6LD1 - chain A; structure by X-ray diffraction, 1.40 A resolution.

Chain A:
Name: RNA-directed RNA polymerase NS5
From: Zika virus (isolate ZIKV/Human/French Polynesia/10087PF/2013)
Notes: EC 2.1.1.56, 2.1.1.57, 2.7.7.48
UniProt: A0A024B7W1 (POLG_ZIKVF); residues 270-891 here correspond to UniProt positions 2790-3411 (UniProt number = residue number + 2520)
Sequence (645 residues; numbered 247 to 891; the number before each row is that of its first residue):
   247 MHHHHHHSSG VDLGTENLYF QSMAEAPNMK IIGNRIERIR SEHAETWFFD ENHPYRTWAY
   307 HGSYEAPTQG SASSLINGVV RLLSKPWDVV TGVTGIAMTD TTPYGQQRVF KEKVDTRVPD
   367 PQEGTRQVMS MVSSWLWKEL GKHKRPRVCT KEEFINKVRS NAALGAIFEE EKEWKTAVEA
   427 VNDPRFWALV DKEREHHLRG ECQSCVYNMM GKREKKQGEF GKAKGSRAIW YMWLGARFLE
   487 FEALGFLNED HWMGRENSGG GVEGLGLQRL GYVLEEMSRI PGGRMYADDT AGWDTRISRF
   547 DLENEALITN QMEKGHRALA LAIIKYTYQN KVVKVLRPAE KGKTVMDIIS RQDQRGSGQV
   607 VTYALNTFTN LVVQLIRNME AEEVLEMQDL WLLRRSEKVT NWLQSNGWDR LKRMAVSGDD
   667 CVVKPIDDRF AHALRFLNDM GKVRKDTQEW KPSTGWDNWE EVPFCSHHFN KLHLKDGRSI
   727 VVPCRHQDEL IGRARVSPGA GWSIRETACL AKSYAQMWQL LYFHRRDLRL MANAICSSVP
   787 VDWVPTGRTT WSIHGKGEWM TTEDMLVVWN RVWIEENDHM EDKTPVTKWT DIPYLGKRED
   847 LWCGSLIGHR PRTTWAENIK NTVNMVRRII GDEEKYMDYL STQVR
Disordered / not traced: 247-272, 314-320, 343-347, 407-421, 459-472, 888-891
Construct notes: expression tag (247-269)
Swiss-Prot annotation at these positions:
  - motif: K388 to V394 (Nuclear localization signal (NLS))
  - binding site (Zn(2+)): E439, H443, C448, C451, H714, C730, C849
Ion coordination: Zn2+ site 1: E439, H443, C448, C451; Zn2+ site 2: H714, C730, C849

Overview:
E439, H443, C448 and C451 coordinate Zn2+ site 1. H714, C730 and C849 coordinate Zn2+ site 2. From UniProt: 7
Zn2+-binding residues.
Chain A is RNA-directed RNA polymerase NS5 (Zika virus (isolate ZIKV/Human/French Polynesia/10087PF/2013));
the structure, Zika NS5 polymerase domain, was determined by X-ray diffraction, deposited together with 6LD3,
6LD4, 6LD5 and 6LD2.
